2V5H - chains B and H of the 12 polymer chains in the assembly; structure by X-ray diffraction, 2.75 A resolution.

# Chain B
Protein: Acetylglutamate kinase
Source organism: Synechococcus elongatus
Notes: EC 2.7.2.8
UniProt: Q6V1L5 (ARGB_SYNP7); residue numbers follow UniProt; this construct covers 1-301
Amino-acid sequence (321 residues; each row starts with the number of its first residue; numbers below 1 keep their minus sign (Met-19 is residue -19)):
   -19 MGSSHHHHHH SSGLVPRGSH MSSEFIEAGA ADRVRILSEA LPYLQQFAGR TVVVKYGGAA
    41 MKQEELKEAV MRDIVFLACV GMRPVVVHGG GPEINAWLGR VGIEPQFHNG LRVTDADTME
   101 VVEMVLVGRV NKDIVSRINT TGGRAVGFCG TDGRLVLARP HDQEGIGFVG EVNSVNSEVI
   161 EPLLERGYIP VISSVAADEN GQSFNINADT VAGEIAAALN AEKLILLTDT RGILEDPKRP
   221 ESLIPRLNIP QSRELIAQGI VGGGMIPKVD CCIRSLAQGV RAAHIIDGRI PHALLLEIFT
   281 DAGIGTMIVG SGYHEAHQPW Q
Disordered / not traced: -19 to 7, 297-301
Metal / ion sites: Na+ near Thr280 (its only coordinating residue here)
Residues lining bound ligands: N-acetyl-L-glutamate (NLG): Gly69, Gly70, Gly71, Ile74, Phe87, Gly90, Leu91, Arg92, Leu106, Val149, Ser174, Asn185, Ile186, Asn187, Ala188
Curated features (UniProtKB/Swiss-Prot):
  - binding site (substrate): Gly70, Gly71, Arg92, Asn185
  - site (Transition state stabilizer): Lys35, Lys248
Reported in the primary citation:
  - mutagenesis - Q258A: abolished catalytic activity
  - mutagenesis - D250A, L256A: unchanged binding to Nitrogen regulatory protein P-II (chain H)

# Chain H
Protein: Nitrogen regulatory protein P-II
Source organism: Synechococcus elongatus
UniProt: P0A3F4 (GLNB_SYNP7); numbering as in UniProt (aligned over 1-112)
Amino-acid sequence (112 residues; numbered 1 to 112; the number before each row is that of its first residue):
     1 MKKIEAIIRP FKLDEVKIAL VNAGIVGMTV SEVRGFGRQK GQTERYRGSE YTVEFLQKLK
    61 LEIVVEDAQV DTVIDKIVAA ARTGEIGDGK IFVSPVDQTI RIRTGEKNAD AI
Disordered / not traced: 109-112
Curated features (UniProtKB/Swiss-Prot):
  - modified residue: Ser49 (Phosphoserine), Tyr51 (O-UMP-tyrosine)
Reported in the primary citation:
  - post-translational modification sites: Ser49 (citing earlier work)
  - mutagenesis - Y46A: decreased binding to Acetylglutamate kinase (chain B)

# Chain B / chain H interface
Contacting residue pairs (38; chain B residue first):
  Arg139(B) with Glu50(H), salt bridge
  Glu151(B) with Arg45(H), salt bridge
  Val152(B) with Arg45(H), hydrogen bond (backbone-side chain); Gly48(H); Glu50(H)
  Asn153(B) with Ser49(H); Glu50(H), hydrogen bond
  Ser154(B) with Ser49(H)
  Val155(B) with Gly48(H); Ser49(H), hydrogen bond (backbone-side chain)
  Glu194(B) with Arg45(H), salt bridge; Gly48(H)
  Ala197(B) with Arg47(H); Gly48(H)
  Ala198(B) with Arg47(H)
  Ile229(B) with Thr83(H)
  Arg233(B) with Thr83(H), hydrogen bond (side chain-backbone); Gly84(H); Glu85(H), salt bridge
  Ile253(B) with Glu85(H)
  Arg254(B) with Arg45(H)
  Leu256(B) with Phe11(H)
  Ala257(B) with Arg9(H), hydrogen bond (backbone-side chain); Phe11(H); Thr83(H); Glu85(H)
  Gln258(B) with Arg45(H); Tyr46(H); Arg47(H); Gly48(H), hydrogen bond (side chain-backbone)
  Gly259(B) with Phe11(H)
  Gly290(B) with Phe11(H); Lys12(H), hydrogen bond (backbone-side chain)
  Ser291(B) with Lys12(H); Glu15(H)
  Gly292(B) with Lys12(H); Glu15(H), hydrogen bond (backbone-side chain); Ala79(H)
Also at the interface, not in a pair above, chain B (21 interface residues in all): Tyr293
The authors on this interface:
  - specific contacts: Gly48(H)-Gln258(B) (backbone contact)
  - interface residues, chain B: Glu194(B), Arg254(B)
  - hot spots on chain B (mutagenesis) - R139A, I229A, R254A: abolished binding to Nitrogen regulatory protein P-II (chain H)
  - hot spots on chain H (mutagenesis) - F11A, R45A, R47A, S49A, S49D, S49E: abolished binding to Acetylglutamate kinase (chain B)

# Overview
The interface between chain B and chain H involves 21 residues on one side and 14 on the other, with 8
hydrogen bonds and 4 salt bridges. Polar pairs include Arg139(B)-Glu50(H), Glu151(B)-Arg45(H) and
Glu194(B)-Arg45(H). The authors report a backbone contact between Gly48(H) and Gln258(B). The paper reports
that F11A, R45A and R47A of chain H, among others, abolish binding to Acetylglutamate kinase (chain B);
interface residues Glu194(B) and Arg254(B); 13 substitutions were tested in all.
Chain B is Acetylglutamate kinase and chain H is Nitrogen regulatory protein P-II, both from Synechococcus
elongatus; the structure, Controlling the storage of nitrogen as arginine: the complex of PII and
acetylglutamate kinase from Synechococcus ..., was determined by X-ray diffraction together with 2JJ4 from the
same study.
